Entry 4R9Y (X-ray diffraction, 4.11 A resolution (low resolution: residue-level contacts below are approximate; hydrogen-bond / salt-bridge calls are withheld)); this record covers chains D and B of the 4 polymer chains in the assembly.

Chain D (and B):
Molecule: Platelet factor 4
Organism: Homo sapiens
Notes: chain B of this document is another copy of the same molecule, construct and numbering; everything in this record applies to it too
UniProtKB: P02776 (PLF4_HUMAN); residues 1-70 here correspond to UniProt positions 32-101 (UniProt number = residue number + 31)
Sequence (70 residues; numbered 1 to 70; the number before each row is that of its first residue):
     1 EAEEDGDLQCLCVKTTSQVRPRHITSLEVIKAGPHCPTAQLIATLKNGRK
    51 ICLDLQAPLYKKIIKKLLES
Not modelled in the structure: 1-5
Disulfides: Cys10-Cys36, Cys12-Cys52

Chain D / chain B interface:
Residue-residue contacts (24):
  Gly6(D) - Lys14(B)
  Asp7(D) - Val13(B)
  Asp7(D) - Lys14(B)
  Asp7(D) - Cys52(B)
  Leu8(D) - Leu11(B)
  Leu8(D) - Val13(B)
  Leu8(D) - Lys50(B)
  Gln9(D) - Gln9(B)
  Gln9(D) - Cys10(B)
  Gln9(D) - Leu11(B)
  Gln9(D) - Cys12(B)
  Gln9(D) - Val13(B)
  Cys10(D) - Gln9(B)
  Cys10(D) - Cys10(B)
  Cys10(D) - Leu11(B)
  Leu11(D) - Leu8(B)
  Leu11(D) - Gln9(B)
  Leu11(D) - Leu11(B)
  Cys12(D) - Gln9(B)
  Val13(D) - Asp7(B)
  Val13(D) - Gln9(B)
  Lys14(D) - Asp7(B)
  Lys50(D) - Leu8(B)
  Cys52(D) - Leu8(B)
Other interface residues (no listed pair), chain D (12 interface residues in all): Ile51
Other interface residues (no listed pair), chain B (12 interface residues in all): Thr16, Ile51

In short:
The chain D/chain B interface involves 12 residues from each chain.
Chain D and chain B are both Platelet factor 4 (Homo sapiens); the structure, Crystal structure of KKOFab in
complex with platelet factor 4, was determined by X-ray diffraction (same publication as 4R97 and 4R9W).
